PDB entry 5ZJ5 | X-ray diffraction, 1.57 A resolution | chain A

# Chain A
Name: ADP-ribosyltransferase
Source organism: Streptomyces coelicolor A3(2)
Reference sequence: Q9L1E4 (Q9L1E4_STRCO); residue numbers follow UniProt; this construct covers 43-204
Amino-acid sequence (162 residues; row label = number of the first residue in the row):
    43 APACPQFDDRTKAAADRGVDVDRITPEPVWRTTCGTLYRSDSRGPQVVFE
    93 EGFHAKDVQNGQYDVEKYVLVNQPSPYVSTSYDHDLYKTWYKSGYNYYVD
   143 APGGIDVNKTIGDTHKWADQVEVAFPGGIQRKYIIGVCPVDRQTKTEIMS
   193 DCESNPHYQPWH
Disordered / not traced: 43-44
Disulfide bonds: Cys46-Cys76, Cys180-Cys194
Small-molecule neighbours:
  - GDP (guanosine-5'-diphosphate): Val111, Leu112, Val113, Asn114, Thr131, Trp132, Tyr133, Lys134, Trp159, Gln162, Glu164
  - NADH (NAI; 1,4-dihydronicotinamide adenine dinucleotide): Tyr80, Arg81, Ser82, Asp83, Ser84, Arg85, His96, Ala97, Lys98, Tyr110, Val111, Asn114, Ser121, Thr122, Ser123, Leu128, Trp132, Gln162, Glu164
UniProt features mapped onto this chain:
  - motif: Trp132 to Gly136 (PN (phosphate-nicotinamide) loop)
  - binding site (NADH): Arg81 to Arg85, Lys98
  - binding site (GDP): Val111 to Asn114, Trp132 to Lys134, Trp159, Gln162
Reported in the primary citation:
  - catalytic residues: Arg81, Ser121, Trp159, Gln162, Glu164
  - binding site for NADH: Arg81, Ser82, Arg85, Lys98, Ser121 to Ser123
  - binding site for GDP: Val111, Asn114, Trp132, Trp159, Gln162
  - specificity-determining residues: Trp159, Gln162
  - conformationally variable residues (loop rearrangement, side-chain flip): Trp132 to Gly136
  - mutagenesis - W159A, Q162E, Q162N, Q162S: decreased catalytic activity on GDP

# Overview
Ligands of chain A: NADH and GDP. Curated annotation (UniProt) lists 6 NADH-binding residues and 9 GDP-binding
residues. From the paper: catalytic residues Arg81, Ser121 and Trp159 among others; W159A, Q162E and Q162N,
among others, reduce catalytic activity on GDP.
Chain A is ADP-ribosyltransferase (Streptomyces coelicolor A3(2)); the structure, Guanine-specific
ADP-ribosyltransferase with NADH and GDP, was determined by X-ray diffraction together with 5ZJ4 from the same
study.
